PDB entry 8ENK | X-ray diffraction, 2.50 A resolution | chains A and E of the 5 polymer chains in the assembly

[Chain A]
Name: Spliceosome RNA helicase DDX39B
Organism: Homo sapiens
Notes: EC 3.6.4.13
UniProt: Q13838 (DX39B_HUMAN); residue numbers follow UniProt; this construct covers 44-428
Chain sequence (390 residues; numbered 39 to 428; the number before each row is that of its first residue):
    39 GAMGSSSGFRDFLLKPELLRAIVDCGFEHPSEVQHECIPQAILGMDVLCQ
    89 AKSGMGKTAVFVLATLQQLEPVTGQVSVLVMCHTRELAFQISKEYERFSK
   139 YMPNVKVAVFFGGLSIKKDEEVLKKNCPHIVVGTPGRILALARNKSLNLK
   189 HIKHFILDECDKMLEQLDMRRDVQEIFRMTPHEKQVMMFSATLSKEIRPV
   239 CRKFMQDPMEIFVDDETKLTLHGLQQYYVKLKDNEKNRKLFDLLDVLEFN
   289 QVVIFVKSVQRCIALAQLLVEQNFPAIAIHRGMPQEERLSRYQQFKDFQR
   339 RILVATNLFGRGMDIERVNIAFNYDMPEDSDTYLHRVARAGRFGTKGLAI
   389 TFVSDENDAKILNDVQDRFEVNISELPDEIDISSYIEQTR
Disordered / not traced: 39-45, 425-428
Differences from the reference sequence: expression tag (39-43)
Swiss-Prot annotation at these positions:
  - motif: Ser45 to His73 (Q motif), Asp196 to Asp199 (DECD box)
  - binding site (ATP): Ala89 to Thr96
  - modified residue: Thr172 (Phosphothreonine)
  - mutagenesis: Gly94 to Thr96 (Loss of ATPase and helicase activity), Lys95 (K95A: Loss of ATPase and helicase activity), Glu197 (E197A: Loss of ATPase and helicase activity), Cys198 (C198A: No effect on ATPase activity), Asp199 (D199A: Increased ATPase activity and loss of helicase activity), Ser228 to Thr230 (Decreased ATPase activity and loss of helicase activity), Asp283 (D283R: Abolishes interaction with SARNP; when associated with 2-A--T-258 del)
Reported in the primary citation:
  - mutagenesis - D283R: abolished binding to SARNP

[Chain E]
Name: Protein THO1
Organism: Saccharomyces cerevisiae
UniProt: P40040 (THO1_YEAST); residue numbers follow UniProt; this construct covers 123-178
Chain sequence (61 residues; each row starts with the number of its first residue):
   118 GAMGSEEIKAKALDLLNKKLHRANKFGQDQADIDSLQRQINRVEKFGVDL
   168 NSKLAEELGLV
Disordered / not traced: 118-122, 176-178
Differences from the reference sequence: expression tag (118-122)
Reported in the primary citation:
  - mutagenesis - R139A/F143A/R159A/F163A: abolished binding to Spliceosome RNA helicase DDX39B (chain A)

[Interface between chain A and chain E]
Contacting residue pairs - 15 pairs, chain A then chain E:
  Arg276(A) - Lys135(E)
  Asp280(A) - Lys135(E)  salt bridge
  Leu282(A) - Lys142(E)  hydrogen bond (backbone-side chain)
  Asp283(A) - His138(E)  hydrogen bond (backbone-side chain)
  Asp283(A) - Arg139(E)  salt bridge
  Asp283(A) - Lys142(E)  hydrogen bond (backbone-side chain)
  Leu285(A) - Lys142(E)  hydrogen bond (backbone-side chain)
  Phe287(A) - Phe143(E)  hydrophobic
  Gln310(A) - Arg139(E)  hydrogen bond
  Asn311(A) - Gln145(E)  hydrogen bond
  Phe312(A) - Arg139(E)
  Phe312(A) - Phe143(E)  hydrophobic
  Pro313(A) - Phe143(E)
  Arg339(A) - Lys142(E)  hydrogen bond (side chain-backbone)
  Arg339(A) - Phe143(E)
Also at the interface, not in a pair above, chain A (15 interface residues in all): Phe279, Val284, Glu286, Ile340
The authors on this interface:
  - pairs named by the authors: Asp283(A)-Arg139(E) (salt bridge), Phe287(A)-Phe143(E) (hydrophobic contact), Gln310(A)-Arg139(E) (hydrogen bond), Phe312(A)-Phe143(E) (hydrophobic contact), Pro313(A)-Phe143(E) (hydrophobic contact), Ile340(A)-Phe143(E) (hydrophobic contact), His138(E)-Asp283(A) (backbone contact)
  - interface residues, chain E: Lys142(E), Phe143(E)

[Summary]
15 residues of chain A and 6 residues of chain E are in contact, with 7 hydrogen bonds and 2 salt bridges.
Among the polar pairs are Asp280(A)-Lys135(E), Asp283(A)-Arg139(E) and Leu282(A)-Lys142(E). The authors report
a salt bridge between Asp283(A) and Arg139(E); hydrophobic contacts between Phe287(A) and Phe143(E), Phe312(A)
and Phe143(E) and Pro313(A) and Phe143(E) among others; a hydrogen bond between Gln310(A) and Arg139(E). From
the paper: D283R of chain A abolishes binding to SARNP; interface residues Lys142(E) and Phe143(E).
Chain A is Spliceosome RNA helicase DDX39B (Homo sapiens) and chain E is Protein THO1 (Saccharomyces
cerevisiae); the structure, Crystal structure of UAP56 in complex with Tho1, the yeast homolog of human SARNP,
was determined by X-ray diffraction.
